8ABI - chains D and H of the 20 polymer chains in the assembly; structure by electron microscopy, 3.00 A resolution.

# Chain D
Protein: YALI0A17468p
Organism: Yarrowia lipolytica
UniProtKB: Q6CGP7 (Q6CGP7_YARLI); numbering as in UniProt (aligned over 1-330)
Amino-acid sequence (330 residues; row label = number of the first residue in the row):
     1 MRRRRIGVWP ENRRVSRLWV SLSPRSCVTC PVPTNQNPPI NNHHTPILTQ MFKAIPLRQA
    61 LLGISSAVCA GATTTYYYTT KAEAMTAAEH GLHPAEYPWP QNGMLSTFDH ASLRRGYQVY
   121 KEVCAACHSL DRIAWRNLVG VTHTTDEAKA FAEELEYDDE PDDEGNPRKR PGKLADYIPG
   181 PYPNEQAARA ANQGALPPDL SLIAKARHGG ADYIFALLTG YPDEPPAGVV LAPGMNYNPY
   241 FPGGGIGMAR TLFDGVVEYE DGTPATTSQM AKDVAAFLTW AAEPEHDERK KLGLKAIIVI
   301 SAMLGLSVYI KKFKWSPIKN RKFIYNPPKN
Not modelled in the structure: 1-84, 329-330
Ion coordination: heme c Fe: His128, Met248
Small-molecule neighbours:
  - heme c (HEC): Val119, Val123, Cys124, Cys127, His128, Asn192, Ala195, Leu196, Pro197, Pro198, Leu200, Ile203, Arg207, Tyr213, Ile214, Leu217, Leu218, Phe241, Ile246, Gly247, Met248, Thr251, Leu252, Val274, Leu278
  - phosphatidylethanolamine (PTY): Leu292, Lys295, Ala296, Val299, Ile300, Met303

# Chain H
Protein: Cytochrome b-c1 complex subunit 8
Organism: Yarrowia lipolytica
UniProtKB: Q6C387 (Q6C387_YARLI); residues 3-95 here correspond to UniProt positions 1-93 (UniProt number = residue number - 2)
Amino-acid sequence (93 residues; each row starts with the number of its first residue):
     3 MGGNGHYMGW WGHMGSPPQK GIAGYTISPF AARPFAGVVH AAIFNTFRRT KNQALFVILP
    63 VSFFYYVWTQ ASEKNEWLYT KAGRHELAKA LAE
Not modelled in the structure: 3-8, 94-95
Small-molecule neighbours: 1,2-diacyl-sn-glycero-3-phosphocholine (PC1): Gln55, Phe58, Val59, Val63

# Chain D / chain H interface
Residue-residue contacts (32; chain D residue first):
  Met85(D) - Tyr81(H)
  Thr86(D) - Tyr81(H)
  Tyr309(D) - Pro36(H)  hydrophobic
  Tyr309(D) - Phe37(H)  hydrophobic
  Lys312(D) - Pro36(H)
  Lys312(D) - Phe37(H)
  Phe313(D) - Pro31(H)
  Phe313(D) - Phe32(H)  hydrophobic
  Phe313(D) - Pro36(H)
  Ser316(D) - Pro31(H)
  Ser316(D) - Ala34(H)
  Pro317(D) - Thr28(H)  hydrogen bond (backbone-side chain)
  Pro317(D) - Ile29(H)
  Pro317(D) - Pro31(H)
  Asn320(D) - Ala34(H)
  Arg321(D) - Tyr27(H)
  Arg321(D) - Thr28(H)
  Lys322(D) - Ala25(H)
  Lys322(D) - Gly26(H)
  Lys322(D) - Tyr27(H)  hydrogen bond (backbone-backbone)
  Phe323(D) - Ile24(H)  hydrophobic
  Phe323(D) - Ala25(H)
  Phe323(D) - Gly26(H)
  Ile324(D) - Gly23(H)
  Ile324(D) - Ile24(H)
  Ile324(D) - Ala25(H)  hydrogen bond (backbone-backbone)
  Ile324(D) - Tyr27(H)
  Tyr325(D) - Lys22(H)
  Tyr325(D) - Gly23(H)
  Tyr325(D) - Ile24(H)  hydrophobic
  Asn326(D) - Gly23(H)  hydrogen bond (backbone-backbone)
  Pro328(D) - Lys22(H)
Other interface residues (no listed pair), chain D (16 interface residues in all): Val308
Other interface residues (no listed pair), chain H (15 interface residues in all): Ser30

# In short
Chain D and chain H form an interface of 16 and 15 residues respectively, with 4 hydrogen bonds. Polar
contacts include Pro317(D)-Thr28(H), Lys322(D)-Tyr27(H) and Ile324(D)-Ala25(H). Chain D binds heme c and
phosphatidylethanolamine. Bound to chain H: 1,2-diacyl-sn-glycero-3-phosphocholine.
Chain D is YALI0A17468p and chain H is Cytochrome b-c1 complex subunit 8, both from Yarrowia lipolytica; the
structure, Complex III2 from Yarrowia lipolytica,antimycin A bound, int-position, was determined by electron
microscopy (same publication as 8AB6, 8AB7, 8AB8, 8AB9, 8ABA, 8ABB and 11 further entries).
